6NK7 - chains E and G of the 17 polymer chains in the assembly; structure by electron microscopy, 4.99 A resolution (low resolution: residue-level contacts below are approximate; hydrogen-bond / salt-bridge calls are withheld).

[Chain E (and G)]
Protein: E2 glycoprotein
Organism: Chikungunya virus
Notes: EC 3.4.21.90; chain G of this document is another copy of the same molecule, construct and numbering; everything in this record applies to it too
Reference sequence: Q88628 (Q88628_CHIKV); residues 5-423 here correspond to UniProt positions 330-748 (UniProt number = residue number + 325)
Chain sequence (419 residues; numbered 5 to 423; the number before each row is that of its first residue):
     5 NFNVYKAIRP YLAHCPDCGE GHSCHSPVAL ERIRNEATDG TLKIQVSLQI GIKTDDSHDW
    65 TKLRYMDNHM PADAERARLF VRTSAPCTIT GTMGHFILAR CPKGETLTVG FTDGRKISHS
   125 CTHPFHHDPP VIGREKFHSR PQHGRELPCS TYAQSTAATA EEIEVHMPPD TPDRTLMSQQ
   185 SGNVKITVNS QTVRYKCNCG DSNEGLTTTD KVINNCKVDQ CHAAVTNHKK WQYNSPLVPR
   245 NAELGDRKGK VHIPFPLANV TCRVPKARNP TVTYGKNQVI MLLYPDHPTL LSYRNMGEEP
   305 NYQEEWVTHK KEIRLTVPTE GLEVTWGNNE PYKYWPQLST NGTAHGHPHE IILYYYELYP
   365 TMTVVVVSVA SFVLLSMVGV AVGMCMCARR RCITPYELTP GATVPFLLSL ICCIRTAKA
Disulfide bonds: C22-C28, C91-C105

[Chain E / chain G interface]
Residue-residue contacts (13; chain E residue first):
  P20(E) with Q146(G)
  D21(E) with Q146(G)
  E24(E) with R104(G); R144(G)
  G25(E) with R144(G); Q146(G)
  H26(E) with R144(G); Q146(G)
  E109(E) with F141(G); H142(G)
  T110(E) with H142(G)
  P128(E) with H142(G)
  H130(E) with D290(G)
Also at the interface, not in a pair above, chain E (10 interface residues in all): S27
Also at the interface, not in a pair above, chain G (9 interface residues in all): K140, P145, H291

[In short]
10 residues of chain E and 9 residues of chain G are in contact.
Chain E and chain G are both E2 glycoprotein (Chikungunya virus); the structure, Electron Cryo-Microscopy of
Chikungunya in Complex with Mouse Mxra8 Receptor, was determined by electron microscopy together with 6NK3,
6NK5 and 6NK6 from the same study.
